8QHN - chains B and D of the 4 polymer chains in the assembly; structure by X-ray diffraction, 1.99 A resolution.

== Chain B ==
Protein: NADP-dependent glyceraldehyde-3-phosphate dehydrogenase
Organism: Streptococcus pyogenes
UniProtKB: A0A4U9C786 (A0A4U9C786_STRPY); numbering as in UniProt (aligned over 1-475)
Amino-acid sequence (475 residues; each row starts with the number of its first residue):
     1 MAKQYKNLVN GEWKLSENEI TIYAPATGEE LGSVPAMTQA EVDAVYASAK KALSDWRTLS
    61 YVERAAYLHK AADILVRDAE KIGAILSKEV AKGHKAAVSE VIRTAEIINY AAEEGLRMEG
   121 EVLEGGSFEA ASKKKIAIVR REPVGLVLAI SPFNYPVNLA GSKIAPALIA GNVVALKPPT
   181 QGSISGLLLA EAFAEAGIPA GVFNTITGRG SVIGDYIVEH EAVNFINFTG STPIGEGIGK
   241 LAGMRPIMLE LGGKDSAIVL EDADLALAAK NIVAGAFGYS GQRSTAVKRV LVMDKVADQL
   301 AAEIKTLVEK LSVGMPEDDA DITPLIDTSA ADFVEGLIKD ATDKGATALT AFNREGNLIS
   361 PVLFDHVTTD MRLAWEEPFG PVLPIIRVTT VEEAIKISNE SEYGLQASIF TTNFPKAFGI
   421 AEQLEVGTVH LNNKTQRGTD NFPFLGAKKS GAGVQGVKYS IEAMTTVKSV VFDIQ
Not modelled in the structure: 1
Construct notes: conflict Thr58 (Ala in A0A4U9C786), Ser284 (Cys in A0A4U9C786)
Ligand contacts: NADP (NAP; NADP nicotinamide-adenine-dinucleotide phosphate): Ile150, Ser151, Pro152, Phe153, Asn154, Leu159, Lys177, Pro178, Pro179, Thr180, Gln181, Gly208, Arg209, Gly210, Ser211, Gly214, Asp215, Val218, Phe228, Thr229, Gly230, Ser231, Ile234, Ile238, Glu250, Leu251, Gly252, Gly253, Ser284, Glu377, Phe379, Leu405, Arg437, Phe444

== Chain D ==
Protein: NADP-dependent glyceraldehyde-3-phosphate dehydrogenase
Organism: Streptococcus pyogenes
UniProtKB: A0A4U9C786 (A0A4U9C786_STRPY); residue numbers follow UniProt; this construct covers 2-475
Amino-acid sequence (480 residues; row label = number of the first residue in the row; note: 6 numbers in that range are skipped by the numbering (no residue carries them; nothing is unmodelled there); numbers below 1 keep their minus sign (Ile-10 is residue -10)):
   -10 IEGRRD
     2 AKQYKNLVNG EWKLSENEIT IYAPATGEEL GSVPAMTQAE VDAVYASAKK ALSDWRTLSY
    62 VERAAYLHKA ADILVRDAEK IGAILSKEVA KGHKAAVSEV IRTAEIINYA AEEGLRMEGE
   122 VLEGGSFEAA SKKKIAIVRR EPVGLVLAIS PFNYPVNLAG SKIAPALIAG NVVALKPPTQ
   182 GSISGLLLAE AFAEAGIPAG VFNTITGRGS VIGDYIVEHE AVNFINFTGS TPIGEGIGKL
   242 AGMRPIMLEL GGKDSAIVLE DADLALAAKN IVAGAFGYSG QRSTAVKRVL VMDKVADQLA
   302 AEIKTLVEKL SVGMPEDDAD ITPLIDTSAA DFVEGLIKDA TDKGATALTA FNREGNLISP
   362 VLFDHVTTDM RLAWEEPFGP VLPIIRVTTV EEAIKISNES EYGLQASIFT TNFPKAFGIA
   422 EQLEVGTVHL NNKTQRGTDN FPFLGAKKSG AGVQGVKYSI EAMTTVKSVV FDIQ
Construct notes: expression tag (-10 to -5); conflict Thr58 (Ala in A0A4U9C786), Ser284 (Cys in A0A4U9C786)

== How chain B and chain D interact ==
Contacting residue pairs (48; chain B residue first):
  Tyr110(B) with Leu116(D), hydrophobic; Arg117(D), hydrogen bond (backbone-side chain)
  Glu113(B) with Glu113(D); Arg117(D)
  Glu114(B) with Arg117(D), salt bridge
  Leu116(B) with Tyr110(D), hydrophobic
  Arg117(B) with Tyr110(D), hydrogen bond (side chain-backbone); Glu113(D); Glu114(D), salt bridge
  Glu119(B) with Lys458(D), salt bridge
  Lys134(B) with Glu422(D), salt bridge
  Thr369(B) with Ile-10(D); Arg-7(D), hydrogen bond (backbone-side chain)
  Asp370(B) with Ile-10(D)
  Trp375(B) with Ile-10(D); Glu-9(D); Arg-7(D)
  Glu376(B) with Ile-10(D); Glu-9(D)
  Asn399(B) with Arg-6(D), hydrogen bond (backbone-side chain)
  Glu400(B) with Arg-7(D); Arg-6(D), hydrogen bond (backbone-backbone)
  Ser401(B) with Gly-8(D); Arg-6(D)
  Glu402(B) with Gly-8(D), hydrogen bond (backbone-backbone); Arg-7(D); Arg-6(D)
  Tyr403(B) with Gly-8(D)
  Phe414(B) with Phe472(D), hydrophobic
  Pro415(B) with Asp473(D); Ile474(D); Gln475(D), hydrogen bond (backbone-backbone)
  Phe418(B) with Ile474(D)
  Gly419(B) with Ile474(D); Gln475(D)
  Glu422(B) with Lys134(D), salt bridge; Ile474(D)
  Glu425(B) with Arg-6(D), salt bridge
  Lys458(B) with Glu119(D), salt bridge
  Phe472(B) with Phe418(D), hydrophobic
  Asp473(B) with Pro415(D)
  Ile474(B) with Phe418(D); Gly419(D); Glu422(D)
  Gln475(B) with Asn413(D); Pro415(D), hydrogen bond (backbone-backbone); Lys416(D); Gly419(D)
Also at the interface, not in a pair above, chain B (32 interface residues in all): Ile136, Met371, Arg372, Lys416, Lys448

== Overview ==
The interface between chain B and chain D involves 32 residues on one side and 23 on the other; the contacts
include 8 hydrogen bonds and 7 salt bridges. Among the polar pairs are Glu114(B)-Arg117(D),
Arg117(B)-Glu114(D) and Glu119(B)-Lys458(D). Bound to chain B: NADP.
Chain B is NADP-dependent glyceraldehyde-3-phosphate dehydrogenase and chain D is NADP-dependent
glyceraldehyde-3-phosphate dehydrogenase, both from Streptococcus pyogenes; the structure, Streptococcus
pyogenes GapN in complex with NADPH and erythrose-4-phosphate, was determined by X-ray diffraction (same
publication as 9RAS, 9RAV, 9RAU, 9RAZ and 9RB1).
